PDB entry 5M2B | X-ray diffraction, 2.70 A resolution | chains C and D of the 28 polymer chains in the assembly

== Chain C ==
Name: Proteasome subunit alpha type-4
Source organism: Saccharomyces cerevisiae (strain ATCC 204508 / S288c)
Notes: EC 3.4.25.1
UniProt: P40303 (PSA4_YEAST); residues -1 to 252 here correspond to UniProt positions 1-254 (UniProt number = residue number + 2)
Sequence (254 residues; numbered -1 to 252; the number before each row is that of its first residue; numbers below 1 keep their minus sign (Met-1 is residue -1)):
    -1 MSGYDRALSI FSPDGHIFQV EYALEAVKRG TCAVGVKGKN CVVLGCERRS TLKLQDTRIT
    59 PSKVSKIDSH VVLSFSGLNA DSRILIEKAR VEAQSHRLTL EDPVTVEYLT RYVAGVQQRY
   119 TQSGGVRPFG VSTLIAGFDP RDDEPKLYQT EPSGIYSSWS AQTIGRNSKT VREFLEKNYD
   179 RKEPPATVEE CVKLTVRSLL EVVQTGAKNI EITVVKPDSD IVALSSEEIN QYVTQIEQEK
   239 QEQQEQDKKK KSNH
Disordered / not traced: -1 to 0, 241-252
Curated features (UniProtKB/Swiss-Prot):
  - modified residue: Thr58 (Phosphothreonine)

== Chain D ==
Name: Proteasome subunit alpha type-5
Source organism: Saccharomyces cerevisiae (strain ATCC 204508 / S288c)
Notes: EC 3.4.25.1
UniProt: P32379 (PSA5_YEAST); residues -7 to 252 here correspond to UniProt positions 1-260 (UniProt number = residue number + 8)
Sequence (260 residues; row label = number of the first residue in the row; numbers below 1 keep their minus sign (Met-7 is residue -7)):
    -7 MFLTRSEYDR GVSTFSPEGR LFQVEYSLEA IKLGSTAIGI ATKEGVVLGV EKRATSPLLE
    53 SDSIEKIVEI DRHIGCAMSG LTADARSMIE HARTAAVTHN LYYDEDINVE SLTQSVCDLA
   113 LRFGEGASGE ERLMSRPFGV ALLIAGHDAD DGYQLFHAEP SGTFYRYNAK AIGSGSEGAQ
   173 AELLNEWHSS LTLKEAELLV LKILKQVMEE KLDENNAQLS CITKQDGFKI YDNEKTAELI
   233 KELKEKEAAE SPEEADVEMS
Disordered / not traced: -7 to 0, 118-124, 243-252

== Interface between chain C and chain D ==
Contacting residue pairs (62):
  Asp3(C) - Glu117(D)
  Arg4(C) - Glu117(D)
  Ala5(C) - Val4(D)  hydrophobic
  Ala5(C) - Glu117(D)  hydrogen bond (backbone-side chain)
  Ala5(C) - Ser127(D)
  Ser7(C) - Ser127(D)
  Ser7(C) - Arg128(D)
  Ile8(C) - Gln15(D)
  Phe9(C) - Gln15(D)
  Phe9(C) - Tyr18(D)  hydrophobic
  Phe9(C) - Ser19(D)
  Phe9(C) - Arg128(D)
  Phe9(C) - Pro129(D)
  Phe9(C) - Gly131(D)
  Ser10(C) - Tyr18(D)
  Pro11(C) - Tyr18(D)  hydrophobic
  Pro11(C) - Glu21(D)
  Asp12(C) - Glu21(D)
  Gly13(C) - Tyr18(D)
  Gly13(C) - Glu21(D)
  Gly13(C) - Ala22(D)
  His14(C) - Leu25(D)
  Ile15(C) - Leu73(D)  hydrophobic
  Ile15(C) - Arg128(D)
  Lys35(C) - Glu52(D)  salt bridge
  Gln116(C) - Ala75(D)
  Gln116(C) - Asp76(D)
  Gln116(C) - Arg128(D)
  Thr119(C) - Arg128(D)  hydrogen bond (backbone-side chain)
  Gln120(C) - Met126(D)
  Gln120(C) - Ser127(D)  hydrogen bond (backbone-backbone)
  Gln120(C) - Arg128(D)
  Gln120(C) - Pro129(D)
  Gln120(C) - Phe130(D)
  Ser121(C) - Ser127(D)
  Gly122(C) - Ser127(D)
  Ser151(C) - Ala75(D)
  Gly152(C) - Ala75(D)
  Ile153(C) - Thr74(D)
  Ile153(C) - Ala75(D)
  Ser155(C) - Leu51(D)
  Ser155(C) - Ser55(D)
  Ser156(C) - Leu51(D)
  Ser156(C) - Glu52(D)  hydrogen bond (backbone-backbone)
  Ser156(C) - Ser55(D)  hydrogen bond (backbone-side chain)
  Trp157(C) - Thr47(D)
  Trp157(C) - Ser48(D)
  Trp157(C) - Leu50(D)
  Trp157(C) - Leu51(D)
  Trp157(C) - Glu52(D)
  Ser158(C) - Leu50(D)  hydrogen bond (backbone-backbone)
  Ser158(C) - Glu52(D)  hydrogen bond
  Ala159(C) - Leu50(D)
  Leu173(C) - Leu50(D)  hydrophobic
  Glu174(C) - Ser48(D)  hydrogen bond
  Glu174(C) - Pro49(D)
  Glu174(C) - Leu50(D)
  Tyr177(C) - Leu50(D)  hydrophobic
  Arg179(C) - Pro49(D)  hydrogen bond (side chain-backbone)
  Arg179(C) - Leu50(D)  hydrogen bond (side chain-backbone)
  Arg179(C) - Leu51(D)  hydrogen bond (side chain-backbone)
  Arg179(C) - Glu52(D)
Also at the interface, not in a pair above, chain C (31 interface residues in all): Arg170
Also at the interface, not in a pair above, chain D (27 interface residues in all): Asp1, Ser79

== Overview ==
Chain C and chain D form an interface of 31 and 27 residues respectively; the contacts include 11 hydrogen
bonds and 1 salt bridge. Polar pairs include Lys35(C)-Glu52(D), Ala5(C)-Glu117(D) and Thr119(C)-Arg128(D).
Chain C is Proteasome subunit alpha type-4 and chain D is Proteasome subunit alpha type-5, both from
Saccharomyces cerevisiae (strain ATCC 204508 / S288c); the structure, Yeast 20S proteasome with human beta5i
(1-138) and human beta6 (97-111; 118-133) in complex with thiazole ..., was determined by X-ray diffraction.
